PDB entry 8YFR | electron microscopy, 3.40 A resolution | chains B and J of the 14 polymer chains in the assembly

# Chain B
Protein: DNA-directed RNA polymerase subunit beta
Source organism: Komagataella phaffii
Notes: EC 2.7.7.6
UniProtKB: C4QZQ7 (C4QZQ7_KOMPG); residues 1-1227 here = UniProt positions 1-1227
Sequence (1227 residues; numbered 1 to 1227; the number before each row is that of its first residue):
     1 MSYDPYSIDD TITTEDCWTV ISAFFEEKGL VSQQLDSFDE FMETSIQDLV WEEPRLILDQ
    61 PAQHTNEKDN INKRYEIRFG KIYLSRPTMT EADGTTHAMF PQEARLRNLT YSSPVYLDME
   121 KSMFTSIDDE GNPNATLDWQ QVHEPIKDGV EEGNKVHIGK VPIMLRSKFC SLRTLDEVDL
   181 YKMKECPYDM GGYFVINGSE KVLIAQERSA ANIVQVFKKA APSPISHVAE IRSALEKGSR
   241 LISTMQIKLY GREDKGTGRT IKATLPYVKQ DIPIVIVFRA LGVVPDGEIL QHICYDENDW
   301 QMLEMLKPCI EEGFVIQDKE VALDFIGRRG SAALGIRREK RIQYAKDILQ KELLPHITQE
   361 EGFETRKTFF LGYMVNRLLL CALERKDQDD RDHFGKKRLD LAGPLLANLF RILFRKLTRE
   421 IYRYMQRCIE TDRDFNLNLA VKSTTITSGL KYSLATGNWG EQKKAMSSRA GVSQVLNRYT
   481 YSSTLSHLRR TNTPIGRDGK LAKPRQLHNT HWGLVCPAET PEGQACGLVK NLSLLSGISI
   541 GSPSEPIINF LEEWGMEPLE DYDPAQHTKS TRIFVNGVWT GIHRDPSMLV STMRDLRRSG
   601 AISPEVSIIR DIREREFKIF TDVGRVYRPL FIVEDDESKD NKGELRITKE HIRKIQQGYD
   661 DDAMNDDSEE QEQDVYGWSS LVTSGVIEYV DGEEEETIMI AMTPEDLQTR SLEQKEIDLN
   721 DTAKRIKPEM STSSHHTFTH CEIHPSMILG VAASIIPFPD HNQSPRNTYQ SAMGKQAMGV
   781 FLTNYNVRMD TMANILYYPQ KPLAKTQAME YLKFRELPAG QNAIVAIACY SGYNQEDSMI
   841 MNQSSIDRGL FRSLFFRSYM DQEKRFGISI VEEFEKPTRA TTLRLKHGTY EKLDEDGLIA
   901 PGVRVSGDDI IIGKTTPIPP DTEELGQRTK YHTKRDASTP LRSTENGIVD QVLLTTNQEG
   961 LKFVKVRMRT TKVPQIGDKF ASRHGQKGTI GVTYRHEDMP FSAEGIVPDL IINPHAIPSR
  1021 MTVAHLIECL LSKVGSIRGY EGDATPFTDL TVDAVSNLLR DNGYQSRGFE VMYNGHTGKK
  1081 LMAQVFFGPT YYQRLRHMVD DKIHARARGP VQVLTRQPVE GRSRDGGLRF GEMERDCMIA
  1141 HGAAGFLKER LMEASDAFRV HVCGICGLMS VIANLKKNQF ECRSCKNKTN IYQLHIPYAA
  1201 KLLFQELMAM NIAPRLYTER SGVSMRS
Disordered / not traced: 1-8, 129-152, 663-674, 712-718, 921-930, 1099-1128, 1223-1227
Ion coordination: Zn2+: C1163, C1166, C1182, C1185

# Chain J
Protein: RNA polymerase subunit ABC10-beta, common to RNA polymerases I, II, and III
Source organism: Komagataella phaffii
UniProtKB: C4R009 (C4R009_KOMPG); numbering as in UniProt (aligned over 1-72)
Sequence (72 residues; each row starts with the number of its first residue):
     1 MIIPVRCFSC GKVVGDKWDA YLRLLEEGKQ EGDALDELKL KRYCCRRMVL THVDLIEKFL
    61 RYNPLEKKDF DS
Disordered / not traced: 67-72
Ion coordination: Zn2+: C7, C10, C44, C45

# Interface between chain B and chain J
Contacting residue pairs - 65 pairs, chain B then chain J:
  Y181(B) - K58(J)
  Y181(B) - R61(J)
  Y181(B) - Y62(J)  hydrophobic
  E185(B) - Y62(J)
  C186(B) - Y62(J)
  Y188(B) - K58(J)
  V780(B) - L55(J)  hydrophobic
  T783(B) - K58(J)
  T783(B) - F59(J)
  T783(B) - Y62(J)  hydrogen bond
  N784(B) - Y62(J)
  Y785(B) - F59(J)  hydrophobic
  Y797(B) - M1(J)  hydrogen bond (backbone-backbone)
  Y798(B) - I2(J)
  Y798(B) - P4(J)  hydrophobic
  Y798(B) - F8(J)  hydrophobic
  P799(B) - M1(J)
  P799(B) - V53(J)
  Q800(B) - R47(J)
  Q800(B) - M48(J)
  Q800(B) - T51(J)
  K801(B) - L50(J)
  K801(B) - T51(J)  hydrogen bond (backbone-backbone)
  K801(B) - V53(J)
  L803(B) - R47(J)
  L803(B) - T51(J)
  R815(B) - V53(J)
  E816(B) - V53(J)
  E816(B) - L55(J)
  L817(B) - L55(J)  hydrophobic
  P818(B) - V53(J)  hydrophobic
  N822(B) - R47(J)  hydrogen bond (backbone-side chain)
  N822(B) - T51(J)  hydrogen bond
  I824(B) - S9(J)
  I824(B) - R47(J)
  S845(B) - F8(J)  hydrogen bond (side chain-backbone)
  R848(B) - C7(J)
  R848(B) - F8(J)
  R848(B) - S9(J)  hydrogen bond (side chain-backbone)
  R848(B) - C10(J)  hydrogen bond (side chain-backbone)
  R848(B) - G11(J)
  G849(B) - F8(J)
  L850(B) - F8(J)  hydrophobic
  H996(B) - S9(J)
  H996(B) - C10(J)
  E1004(B) - R42(J)
  I1006(B) - R42(J)
  I1006(B) - Y43(J)  hydrophobic
  V1007(B) - S9(J)
  D1009(B) - S9(J)  hydrogen bond
  D1009(B) - R47(J)  salt bridge
  K1033(B) - Y43(J)
  S1036(B) - Y43(J)
  S1036(B) - R46(J)  hydrogen bond (backbone-side chain)
  I1037(B) - R46(J)  hydrogen bond (backbone-side chain)
  R1038(B) - Q30(J)
  R1038(B) - G32(J)
  G1039(B) - Q30(J)
  G1039(B) - E31(J)
  G1039(B) - G32(J)
  G1039(B) - L50(J)
  Y1040(B) - L50(J)
  Y1064(B) - Y43(J)
  E1070(B) - Y43(J)  hydrogen bond
  F1087(B) - Y43(J)
Also at the interface, not in a pair above, chain B (47 interface residues in all): K182, K184, P187, I795, L796, Q821, Q951, E1041, P1089
Also at the interface, not in a pair above, chain J (28 interface residues in all): L35, H52, N63, L65

# In short
The interface between chain B and chain J involves 47 residues on one side and 28 on the other; the contacts
include 12 hydrogen bonds and 1 salt bridge. Polar pairs include D1009(B)-R47(J), T783(B)-Y62(J) and
N822(B)-R47(J). C1163(B), C1166(B), C1182(B) and C1185(B) form the Zn2+ site.
Here chain B is DNA-directed RNA polymerase subunit beta and chain J is RNA polymerase subunit ABC10-beta,
common to RNA polymerases I, II, and III, both from Komagataella phaffii. Entry 8YFR (Cryo EM structure of
Komagataella phaffii Rat1-Rai1 complex bound within the RNAPII cleft) was determined by electron microscopy
(same publication as 8YF5, 8YFE and 8YFQ).
